PDB entry 9NTM | electron microscopy, 7.10 A resolution (low resolution: residue-level contacts below are approximate; hydrogen-bond / salt-bridge calls are withheld) | chains ME and MF of the 89 polymer chains in the assembly

# Chain ME
Molecule: Tubulin alpha-1B chain
Organism: Bos taurus
UniProt: P81947 (TBA1B_BOVIN); residue numbers follow UniProt; this construct covers 1-451
Amino-acid sequence (451 residues; row label = number of the first residue in the row):
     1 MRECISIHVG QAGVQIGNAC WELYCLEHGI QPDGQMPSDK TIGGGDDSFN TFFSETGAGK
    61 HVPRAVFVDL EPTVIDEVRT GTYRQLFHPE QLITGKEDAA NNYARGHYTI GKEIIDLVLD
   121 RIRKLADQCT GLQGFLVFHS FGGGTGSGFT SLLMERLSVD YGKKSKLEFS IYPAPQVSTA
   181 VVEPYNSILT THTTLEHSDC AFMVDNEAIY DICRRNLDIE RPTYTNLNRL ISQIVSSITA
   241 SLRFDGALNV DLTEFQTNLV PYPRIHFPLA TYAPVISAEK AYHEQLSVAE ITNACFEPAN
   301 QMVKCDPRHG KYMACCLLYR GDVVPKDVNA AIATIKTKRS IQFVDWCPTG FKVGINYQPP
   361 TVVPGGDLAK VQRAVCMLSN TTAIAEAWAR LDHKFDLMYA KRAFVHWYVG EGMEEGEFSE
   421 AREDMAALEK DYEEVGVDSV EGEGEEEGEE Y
Disordered / not traced: 39-45, 438-451
Ion coordination: Mg2+: Gln11 (together with GTP)
Small-molecule neighbours: GTP (guanosine-5'-triphosphate): Gly10, Gln11, Ala12, Gln15, Asp69, Asp98, Ala99, Ala100, Asn101, Ser140, Gly142, Gly143, Gly144, Thr145, Gly146, Ile171, Thr179, Glu183, Val204, Asn206, Tyr224, Leu227, Asn228

# Chain MF
Molecule: Tubulin beta chain
Organism: Bos taurus
UniProt: A0A4W2DT89 (A0A4W2DT89_BOBOX); the author numbering skips numbers that UniProt does not, so the offset changes along the chain: 1-44 = UniProt 1-44; 47-360 = UniProt 45-358; 369-455 = UniProt 359-445
Amino-acid sequence (445 residues; each row starts with the number of its first residue; note: 10 numbers in that range are skipped by the numbering (no residue carries them; nothing is unmodelled there)):
     1 MREIVHIQAG QCGNQIGAKF WEVISDEHGI DPTGSYHGDS DLQL
    47 ERINVYYNEA TGNKYVPRAI LVDLEPGTMD SVRSGPFGQI FRPDNFVFGQ SGAGNNWAKG
   107 HYTEGAELVD SVLDVVRKES ESCDCLQGFQ LTHSLGGGTG SGMGTLLISK IREEYPDRIM
   167 NTFSVMPSPK VSDTVVEPYN ATLSVHQLVE NTDETYSIDN EALYDICFRT LKLTTPTYGD
   227 LNHLVSATMS GVTTCLRFPG QLNADLRKLA VNMVPFPRLH FFMPGFAPLT SRGSQQYRAL
   287 TVPELTQQMF DSKNMMAACD PRHGRYLTVA AIFRGRMSMK EVDEQMLNVQ NKNSSYFVEW
   347 IPNNVKTAVC DIPP
   369 RGLKMSATFI GNSTAIQELF KRISEQFTAM FRRKAFLHWY TGEGMDEMEF TEAESNMNDL
   429 VSEYQQYQDA TADEQGEFEE EEGEDEA
Disordered / not traced: 437-455
Small-molecule neighbours:
  - GDP (guanosine-5'-diphosphate): Gly10, Gln11, Cys12, Gln15, Ile16, Asn101, Ser140, Gly142, Gly143, Gly144, Thr145, Gly146, Val171, Asp179, Thr180, Glu183, Asn206, Leu209, Tyr224, Leu227, Asn228
  - GTP (guanosine-5'-triphosphate): Gln247, Leu248, Lys254
  - taxol (TA1): Glu22, Val23, Asp26, Glu27, Leu217, Asp226, His229, Leu230, Ala233, Ser236, Phe272, Pro274, Leu275, Thr276, Ser277, Arg278, Gln281, Arg320, Pro360, Arg369, Gly370, Leu371

# Interface between chain ME and chain MF
Contacting residue pairs (69):
  Gln11(ME) - Asn249(MF)
  Glu71(ME) - Asn249(MF)
  Pro72(ME) - Met1(MF)
  Pro72(ME) - Arg48(MF)
  Thr73(ME) - Arg2(MF)
  Thr73(ME) - Arg48(MF)
  Thr73(ME) - Pro245(MF)
  Thr73(ME) - Asn249(MF)
  Val74(ME) - Asn249(MF)
  Asp76(ME) - Arg48(MF)
  Lys96(ME) - Met1(MF)
  Lys96(ME) - Asp130(MF)
  Glu97(ME) - Arg164(MF)
  Asp98(ME) - Asp251(MF)
  Asp98(ME) - Lys254(MF)
  Ala99(ME) - Lys254(MF)
  Ala100(ME) - Arg253(MF)
  Ala100(ME) - Lys254(MF)
  Ala100(ME) - Val257(MF)
  Asn101(ME) - Lys254(MF)
  Asn101(ME) - Asn258(MF)
  Asn101(ME) - Lys352(MF)
  Arg105(ME) - Arg253(MF)
  Val177(ME) - Asp329(MF)
  Val177(ME) - Leu333(MF)
  Ser178(ME) - Asp329(MF)
  Ser178(ME) - Asn349(MF)
  Thr179(ME) - Val351(MF)
  Thr179(ME) - Lys352(MF)
  Thr179(ME) - Thr353(MF)
  Ala180(ME) - Asn258(MF)
  Ala180(ME) - Asn349(MF)
  Ala180(ME) - Lys352(MF)
  Val181(ME) - Asn258(MF)
  Val181(ME) - Ile347(MF)
  Val181(ME) - Asn349(MF)
  Val182(ME) - Val257(MF)
  Val182(ME) - Asn258(MF)
  Tyr210(ME) - Met325(MF)
  Tyr210(ME) - Lys326(MF)
  Glu220(ME) - Lys326(MF)
  Arg221(ME) - Met323(MF)
  Arg221(ME) - Ser324(MF)
  Arg221(ME) - Glu327(MF)
  Pro222(ME) - Ser324(MF)
  Pro222(ME) - Lys326(MF)
  Thr223(ME) - Ser324(MF)
  Thr223(ME) - Met325(MF)
  Tyr224(ME) - Gln247(MF)
  Tyr224(ME) - Met325(MF)
  Lys394(ME) - Pro348(MF)
  Leu397(ME) - Trp346(MF)
  Leu397(ME) - Pro348(MF)
  Met398(ME) - Ile347(MF)
  Met398(ME) - Pro348(MF)
  Ala400(ME) - Trp346(MF)
  Lys401(ME) - Phe262(MF)
  Lys401(ME) - Trp346(MF)
  Arg402(ME) - Phe262(MF)
  Ala403(ME) - Pro261(MF)
  Ala403(ME) - Phe262(MF)
  Phe404(ME) - Pro261(MF)
  Phe404(ME) - Ile347(MF)
  His406(ME) - Val260(MF)
  His406(ME) - Pro261(MF)
  His406(ME) - Pro263(MF)
  Trp407(ME) - Ala256(MF)
  Trp407(ME) - Val257(MF)
  Trp407(ME) - Val260(MF)
Interface residues without a listed pair, chain ME (41 interface residues in all): Glu77, Gly95, Asn102, Gln176, Cys213, Asp396
Interface residues without a listed pair, chain MF (36 interface residues in all): Phe244, Leu248, Val288, Glu345

# Summary
41 residues of chain ME face 36 of chain MF across their interface. GTP is bound between chain ME and chain
MF. Bound to chain MF: GDP and taxol.
Here chain ME is Tubulin alpha-1B chain and chain MF is Tubulin beta chain, both from Bos taurus. Entry 9NTM
(SPEF1 bound to 14-pf microtubule) was determined by electron microscopy, deposited together with 9NW3 and
9OT2.
